PDB entry 7K3V | electron microscopy, 1.34 A resolution | chains A and S of the 24 polymer chains in the assembly

== Chain A (and S) ==
Protein: Ferritin heavy chain
Source organism: Homo sapiens
Notes: EC 1.16.3.1; chain S of this document is another copy of the same molecule, construct and numbering; everything in this record applies to it too
Reference sequence: P02794 (FRIH_HUMAN); residues 5-176 here correspond to UniProt positions 6-177 (UniProt number = residue number + 1)
Amino-acid sequence (172 residues; row label = number of the first residue in the row):
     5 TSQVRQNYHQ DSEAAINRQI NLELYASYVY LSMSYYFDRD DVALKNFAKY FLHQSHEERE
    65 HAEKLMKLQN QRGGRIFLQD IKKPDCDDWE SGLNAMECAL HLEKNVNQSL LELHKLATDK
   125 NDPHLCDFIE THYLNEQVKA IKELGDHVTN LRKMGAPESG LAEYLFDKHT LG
Ion coordination: Zn2+ site 1 near Asp15 (its only coordinating residue here); Zn2+ site 2 near Glu17 (its only coordinating residue here); Zn2+ site 3: Glu27, Glu62, His65; Na+ site 1: Ser36, Cys90; Zn2+ site 4: Asp44 (shared with Asn74(S) of chain S); Zn2+ site 5 near Glu61 (its only coordinating residue here); Zn2+ site 6 near Arg63 (its only coordinating residue here); Zn2+ site 7 near Lys71 (its only coordinating residue here); Zn2+ site 8: Asn74 (shared with Asp44(S) of chain S); Zn2+ site 9 near Asp84 (its only coordinating residue here); Zn2+ site 10 near Asp91 (its only coordinating residue here); Na+ site 2: His105, Asn109; 1 more Na+ sites not listed; 2 more Zn2+ sites not listed
Swiss-Prot annotation at these positions:
  - binding site (Fe cation): Glu27, Glu62, His65, Glu107, Gln141
  - site: Arg22 (Essential for association with cargo receptor NCOA4)

== Interface between chain A and chain S ==
Pairs across the interface (60; chain A residue first):
  Ser6(A) with Asp44(S), hydrogen bond
  Gln7(A) with Asp44(S), hydrogen bond
  Val8(A) with Asp44(S)
  Leu28(A) with Tyr32(S), hydrophobic
  Tyr32(A) with Leu28(S), hydrophobic; Leu82(S); Gln83(S), hydrogen bond (side chain-backbone); Ile85(S)
  Leu35(A) with Glu67(S); Met70(S), hydrophobic
  Ser36(A) with Leu82(S)
  Tyr39(A) with Glu67(S), hydrogen bond (side chain-backbone); Met70(S), hydrophobic; Lys71(S); Asn74(S), hydrogen bond (backbone-side chain); Ile80(S), hydrophobic
  Asp42(A) with Asn74(S), hydrogen bond
  Arg43(A) with Asn74(S); Arg79(S)
  Asp44(A) with Ser6(S), hydrogen bond; Gln7(S), hydrogen bond; Val8(S); Arg79(S), salt bridge
  Asp45(A) with Arg79(S), salt bridge
  Leu56(A) with Glu67(S)
  His60(A) with Arg63(S), hydrogen bond; Glu67(S), salt bridge
  Arg63(A) with His60(S), hydrogen bond; Arg63(S)
  Glu67(A) with Leu35(S); Tyr39(S), hydrogen bond (backbone-side chain); Leu56(S); His60(S), salt bridge
  Met70(A) with Leu35(S), hydrophobic; Tyr39(S), hydrophobic
  Lys71(A) with Tyr39(S)
  Asn74(A) with Tyr39(S), hydrogen bond (side chain-backbone); Asp42(S), hydrogen bond; Arg43(S)
  Arg79(A) with Arg43(S); Asp44(S), salt bridge; Asp45(S), salt bridge
  Ile80(A) with Tyr39(S), hydrophobic
  Phe81(A) with Asp91(S)
  Leu82(A) with Tyr32(S); Ser36(S); Lys87(S)
  Gln83(A) with Tyr32(S), hydrogen bond (backbone-side chain); Lys87(S)
  Asp84(A) with Ile85(S); Lys86(S); Lys87(S), hydrogen bond (side chain-backbone)
  Ile85(A) with Tyr32(S); Asp84(S); Ile85(S), hydrogen bond (backbone-backbone)
  Lys86(A) with Asp84(S)
  Lys87(A) with Leu82(S); Gln83(S); Asp84(S), hydrogen bond (backbone-side chain)
  Asp91(A) with Phe81(S)
Also at the interface, not in a pair above, chain A (32 interface residues in all): Asn25, Gly77, Pro88
Also at the interface, not in a pair above, chain S (32 interface residues in all): Asn25, Gly77, Pro88

== Overview ==
The chain A/chain S interface involves 32 residues from each chain; the contacts include 17 hydrogen bonds and
6 salt bridges. Among the polar pairs are Asp44(A)-Arg79(S), Asp45(A)-Arg79(S) and His60(A)-Glu67(S). Curated
annotation (UniProt) lists 5 Fe cation-binding residues on chain A.
Chain A and chain S are both Ferritin heavy chain (Homo sapiens); the structure, Apoferritin structure at 1.34
angstrom resolution, was determined by electron microscopy, deposited together with 7RRP and 7K3W.
